7JHE - chains A and B; structure by X-ray diffraction, 2.25 A resolution.

[Chain A]
Molecule: 2'-O-methyltransferase
Source organism: Severe acute respiratory syndrome coronavirus 2
Notes: EC 2.1.1.-
UniProtKB: P0DTD1 (R1AB_SARS2); residues 1-298 here correspond to UniProt positions 6799-7096 (UniProt number = residue number + 6798)
Chain sequence (301 residues; row label = number of the first residue in the row; numbers below 1 keep their minus sign (Ser-2 is residue -2)):
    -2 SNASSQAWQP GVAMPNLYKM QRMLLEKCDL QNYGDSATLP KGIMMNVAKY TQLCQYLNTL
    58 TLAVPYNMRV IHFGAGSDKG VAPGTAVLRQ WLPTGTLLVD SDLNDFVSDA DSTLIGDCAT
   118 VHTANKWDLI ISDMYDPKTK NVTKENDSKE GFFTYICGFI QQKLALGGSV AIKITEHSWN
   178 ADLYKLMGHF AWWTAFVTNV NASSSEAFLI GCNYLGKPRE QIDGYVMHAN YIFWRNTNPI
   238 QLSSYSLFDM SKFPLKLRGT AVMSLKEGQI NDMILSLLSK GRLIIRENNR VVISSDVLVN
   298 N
Disordered / not traced: -2 to -1
Sequence notes: expression tag (-2 to 0)
UniProt features mapped onto this chain:
  - active site: Lys46, Asp130, Lys170, Glu203
Ligand contacts:
  - 7-methyl-guanosine-5'-triphosphate (MGP): Thr56, Leu57, Thr58, Ala188, Trp189, Cys209, Asn210, Ser276
  - S-adenosylhomocysteine (SAH): Asn43, Tyr47, His69, Gly71, Ala72, Gly73, Ser74, Pro80, Gly81, Asp99, Leu100, Asn101, Gly113, Asp114, Cys115, Asp130, Met131, Tyr132, Asp133, Phe149
  - V9G (7-methyl-guanosine-5'-triphosphate-5'-(2'-O-methyl)-adenosine): Cys25, Asp26, Leu27, Tyr30, Asn43, Lys46, Asp130, Tyr132, Pro134, Thr136, Lys137, Val139, Lys170, Thr172, Glu173, His174, Ser175, Asn198, Ser201, Ser202, Glu203
What the authors report for this chain:
  - catalytic residues: Lys46, Glu203
  - catalytic residues: Asp130, Lys170 (proposed by the authors, not directly observed)
  - binding site for V9G: Cys25, Asp26, Leu27, Tyr30, Lys46, Asp130, Tyr132, Pro134, Lys137, Lys170, Thr172, Glu173, His174, Asn198, Ser201, Ser202, Glu203
  - conformationally variable residues (helix shift, loop rearrangement): Gln28 to Thr35, Met131 to Lys146
  - specificity-determining residues: Cys25

[Chain B]
Molecule: Non-structural protein 10
Source organism: Severe acute respiratory syndrome coronavirus 2
UniProtKB: P0DTD1 (R1AB_SARS2); residues 1-139 here correspond to UniProt positions 4254-4392 (UniProt number = residue number + 4253)
Chain sequence (142 residues; row label = number of the first residue in the row; numbers below 1 keep their minus sign (Ser-2 is residue -2)):
    -2 SNAAGNATEV PANSTVLSFC AFAVDAAKAY KDYLASGGQP ITNCVKMLCT HTGTGQAITV
    58 TPEANMDQES FGGASCCLYC RCHIDHPNPK GFCDLKGKYV QIPTTCANDP VGFTLKNTVC
   118 TVCGMWKGYG CSCDQLREPM LQ
Disordered / not traced: -2 to 17, 133-139
Sequence notes: expression tag (-2 to 0)
UniProt features mapped onto this chain:
  - binding site (Zn(2+)): Cys74, Cys77, His83, Cys90, Cys117, Cys120, Cys128, Cys130
  - site: Gln139 (Cleavage)
Ion coordination: Zn2+ site 1: Cys74, Cys77, His83, Cys90; Zn2+ site 2: Cys117, Cys120, Cys128, Cys130
What the authors report for this chain:
  - Zn2+ coordination: Cys74, Cys77, His83, Cys90, Cys117, Cys120, Cys128, Cys130

[Interface between chain A and chain B]
Contacting residue pairs (43):
  Pro37(A) with Leu45(B), hydrophobic
  Lys38(A) with Lys43(B), hydrogen bond (backbone-side chain)
  Gly39(A) with Lys43(B)
  Ile40(A) with Lys43(B); Met44(B); Leu45(B), hydrophobic
  Met41(A) with Asn40(B); Cys41(B)
  Val44(A) with Val42(B), hydrophobic; Lys43(B)
  Thr48(A) with Leu45(B)
  Lys76(A) with Asn40(B)
  Val78(A) with Asn40(B); Val42(B), hydrophobic; Ser72(B); Arg78(B)
  Pro80(A) with Val42(B), hydrophobic
  Ala83(A) with Val42(B), hydrophobic; Met44(B); Tyr96(B), hydrogen bond (backbone-side chain)
  Val84(A) with Met44(B)
  Arg86(A) with Gly94(B); Tyr96(B)
  Gln87(A) with Met44(B); Leu45(B), hydrogen bond (side chain-backbone); Pro59(B); Tyr96(B), hydrogen bond (backbone-side chain)
  Asp102(A) with His80(B), salt bridge
  Val104(A) with Cys77(B); Arg78(B)
  Ser105(A) with Ala71(B); Lys93(B), hydrogen bond (backbone-side chain)
  Asp106(A) with Gly69(B); Gly70(B), hydrogen bond (side chain-backbone); Ala71(B), hydrogen bond (side chain-backbone); Lys93(B); Gly94(B), hydrogen bond (side chain-backbone); Lys95(B)
  Ala107(A) with Lys93(B), hydrogen bond (backbone-side chain)
  Leu244(A) with Leu45(B), hydrophobic
  Met247(A) with Leu45(B); Thr47(B)
  Ser248(A) with Thr47(B)
Also at the interface, not in a pair above, chain A (23 interface residues in all): Asp108
Also at the interface, not in a pair above, chain B (22 interface residues in all): Cys46, Glu66, Leu92
The authors on this interface:
  - interface residues, chain A: Gly73(A) (proposed by the authors, not directly observed)

[Summary]
The interface between chain A and chain B involves 23 residues on one side and 22 on the other, with 9
hydrogen bonds and 1 salt bridge. Among the polar pairs are Asp102(A)-His80(B), Lys38(A)-Lys43(B) and
Ala83(A)-Tyr96(B). The paper reports catalytic residues Lys46(A), Glu203(A) and Asp130(A) among others; a
binding site for V9G at Cys25(A), Asp26(A) and Leu27(A) among others.
Here chain A is 2'-O-methyltransferase and chain B is Non-structural protein 10, both from Severe acute
respiratory syndrome coronavirus 2. Entry 7JHE (Room Temperature Structure of SARS-CoV-2 Nsp10/Nsp16
Methyltransferase in a Complex with 2'-O-methylated m7GpppA Cap-1 and SAH) was determined by X-ray diffraction
together with 7JIB, 7JPE and 6XKM from the same study.
